8ZDQ - chains o and u of the 33 polymer chains in the assembly; structure by electron microscopy, 3.29 A resolution.

# Chain o
Protein: Distal Tail Protein (gp17)
Organism: Mycolicibacterium smegmatis MC2 155
Chain sequence (295 residues; row label = number of the first residue in the row):
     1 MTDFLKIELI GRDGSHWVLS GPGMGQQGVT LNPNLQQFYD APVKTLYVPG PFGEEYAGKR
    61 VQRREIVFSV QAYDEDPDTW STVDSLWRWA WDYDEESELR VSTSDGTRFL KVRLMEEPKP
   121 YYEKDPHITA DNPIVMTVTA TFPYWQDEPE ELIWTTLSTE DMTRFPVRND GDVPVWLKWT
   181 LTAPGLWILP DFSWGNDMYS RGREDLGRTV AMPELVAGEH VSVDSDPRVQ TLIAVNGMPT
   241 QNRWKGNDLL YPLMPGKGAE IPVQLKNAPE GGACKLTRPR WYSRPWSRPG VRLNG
Disordered / not traced: 1, 292-295

# Chain u
Protein: Baseplate Hub Protein (gp18)
Organism: Mycolicibacterium smegmatis MC2 155
Chain sequence (587 residues; numbered 1 to 587; the number before each row is that of its first residue):
     1 MANNWTDILA ASDGDEWAAF KTIEAQADEV RAGHQALRRA KPLIRLWMNN PDGSEGLVYV
    61 GRVDYDDTIR GSFPFKNNTP SQGVLELRDD NYLAVWLKQL PNNPELKKNV VITVDFYGGK
   121 KRWSGLLDKW TIKSKEHVKY LEVTFNDDLT MLQYLLCPPN PALPIPVLQF PRIFGIAGPA
   181 KWAISTLIFI NLFRVQGNLW TLPDDPFNLE SWDDILDWSD WQCFVKSNSF LLDDSSVWTF
   241 LSSRMNPVDS IIADALDDAQ LTITYRRVLT DDGETAEGFP GAHGIKNGAL VFEIVDNSNA
   301 TALEGTFFSG TIVDGFARSV LLYGGGFVED TLSVVSDDQT LQPDEYYQSG WLATMAKMPW
   361 LVVRDNEWTP IESSDLSWGP AKNVSVIVGG DNPAADAIAK LIIETTGNLL GYFLLGGFSS
   421 AGTIAADIIM PFLVGTIAAW LQWKNTGRAT ELGWVHYWEL YQQGAETNSW SLAALAALRG
   481 GFLVGRSETV HLMALHDSWI IPGLHIDIGQ RMGSTVNSKG VENIVWVNQL EEMTAAWDNS
   541 AGQTMPLSWV LKAGKSDRAM SIGERVARLA KKMSEALNNV GVHIVQS
Disordered / not traced: 1

# Interface between chain o and chain u
Pairs across the interface (85):
  Lys59(o) with Glu367(u), salt bridge
  Arg60(o) with Glu367(u)
  Glu151(o) with Trp17(u)
  Ile153(o) with Glu16(u); Trp17(u), hydrophobic; Phe20(u), hydrophobic
  Thr155(o) with Trp5(u); Glu16(u), hydrogen bond
  Pro174(o) with Trp368(u), hydrophobic
  Trp176(o) with Trp368(u), hydrophobic
  Lys178(o) with Arg31(u)
  Thr180(o) with Phe20(u); Ile23(u); Glu24(u)
  Thr182(o) with Trp5(u)
  Met198(o) with Asn366(u); Trp368(u), hydrophobic; Glu522(u)
  Tyr199(o) with Ile312(u), hydrophobic; Arg364(u), hydrogen bond; Asn366(u), hydrogen bond; Glu522(u)
  Arg201(o) with Val313(u); Asn523(u)
  Asp205(o) with Val313(u)
  Arg208(o) with Ile312(u); Val313(u), hydrogen bond (side chain-backbone)
  Val216(o) with Tyr347(u), hydrophobic
  Ala217(o) with Ala2(u)
  Gly218(o) with Ala2(u); Asn3(u)
  His220(o) with Asn3(u), hydrogen bond (side chain-backbone); Trp5(u); Ile8(u)
  Ser222(o) with Ala27(u); Arg31(u), hydrogen bond
  Pro227(o) with Trp368(u); Pro370(u)
  Val229(o) with Arg31(u)
  Gln230(o) with Arg31(u), hydrogen bond (backbone-side chain); Trp499(u)
  Ile233(o) with Ala27(u); Val30(u), hydrophobic; Arg31(u); His34(u)
  Ala234(o) with Val30(u)
  Val235(o) with Ile23(u), hydrophobic; Gln26(u); Val30(u)
  Asn236(o) with Ser349(u), hydrogen bond (backbone-side chain)
  Gly237(o) with Ser349(u); Gly350(u), hydrogen bond (backbone-backbone)
  Met238(o) with Tyr347(u), hydrophobic
  Pro239(o) with Tyr346(u); Gln348(u); Trp351(u)
  Gln241(o) with Trp360(u)
  Asn242(o) with Tyr346(u), hydrogen bond; Leu352(u); Ala353(u), hydrogen bond (side chain-backbone); Trp360(u), hydrogen bond
  Arg243(o) with Gln342(u), hydrogen bond (backbone-side chain); Tyr346(u); Tyr347(u)
  Lys245(o) with Gly315(u); Phe316(u), hydrogen bond (backbone-backbone); Gln342(u); Met358(u)
  Gly246(o) with Gly315(u); Phe316(u); Trp360(u); Val362(u)
  Asn247(o) with Val313(u); Asp314(u); Gly315(u)
  Asp248(o) with Arg364(u), salt bridge
  Leu249(o) with Arg364(u)
  Leu250(o) with Ile312(u); Val313(u), hydrophobic; Arg364(u)
  Ala273(o) with Trp5(u); Phe20(u), hydrophobic
  Cys274(o) with Phe20(u)
  Lys275(o) with Phe20(u); Glu24(u), salt bridge
Also at the interface, not in a pair above, chain o (48 interface residues in all): Leu152, Ser200, Asp224, Thr231, Pro252, Thr277
Also at the interface, not in a pair above, chain u (42 interface residues in all): Asn4, Glu345, Asn517

# Overview
The interface between chain o and chain u involves 48 residues on one side and 42 on the other, with 14
hydrogen bonds and 3 salt bridges. Polar contacts include Lys59(o)-Glu367(u), Asp248(o)-Arg364(u) and
Lys275(o)-Glu24(u).
Chain o is Distal Tail Protein (gp17) and chain u is Baseplate Hub Protein (gp18), both from Mycolicibacterium
smegmatis MC2 155; the structure, Cryo-EM structure of Mycobacteriophage Douge complete baseplate (gp13, gp17,
gp23, gp16, gp18 and gp20), was determined by electron microscopy, deposited together with 8ZDJ, 8ZDK, 8ZDL
and 8ZDO.
